Entry 8JO0 (electron microscopy, 3.60 A resolution); this record covers chains J and E of the 13 polymer chains in the assembly.

== Chain J ==
Molecule: Cell death protein 4
Organism: Caenorhabditis elegans
UniProtKB: P30429 (CED4_CAEEL); residue numbers follow UniProt; this construct covers 1-110
Chain sequence (110 residues; each row starts with the number of its first residue):
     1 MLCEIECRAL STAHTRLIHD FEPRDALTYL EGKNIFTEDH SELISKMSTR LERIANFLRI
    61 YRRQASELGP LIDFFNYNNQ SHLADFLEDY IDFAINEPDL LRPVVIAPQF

== Chain E ==
Molecule: Cell death protein 4
Organism: Caenorhabditis elegans
UniProtKB: P30429 (CED4_CAEEL), isoform P30429-2; residue numbers follow UniProt; this construct covers 1-549
Chain sequence (549 residues; each row starts with the number of its first residue):
     1 MLCEIECRAL STAHTRLIHD FEPRDALTYL EGKNIFTEDH SELISKMSTR LERIANFLRI
    61 YRRQASELGP LIDFFNYNNQ SHLADFLEDY IDFAINEPDL LRPVVIAPQF SRQMLDRKLL
   121 LGNVPKQMTC YIREYHVDRV IKKLDEMCDL DSFFLFLHGR AGSGKSVIAS QALSKSDQLI
   181 GINYDSIVWL KDSGTAPKST FDLFTDILLM LKSEDDLLNF PSVEHVTSVV LKRMICNALI
   241 DRPNTLFVFD DVVQEETIRW AQELRLRCLV TTRDVEISNA ASQTCEFIEV TSLEIDECYD
   301 FLEAYGMPMP VGEKEEDVLN KTIELSSGNP ATLMMFFKSC EPKTFEKMAQ LNNKLESRGL
   361 VGVECITPYS YKSLAMALQR CVEVLSDEDR SALAFAVVMP PGVDIPVKLW SCVIPVDICS
   421 NEEEQLDDEV ADRLKRLSKR GALLSGKRMP VLTFKIDHII HMFLKHVVDA QTIANGISIL
   481 EQRLLEIGNN NVSVPERHIP SHFQKFRRSS ASEMYPKTTE ETVIRPEDFP KFMQLHQKFY
   541 DSLKNFACC
Not modelled in the structure: 1-111, 417-423, 488-521, 544-549
Ion coordination: Mg2+: Ser166 (together with ATP)
Residues lining bound ligands: ATP (adenosine-5'-triphosphate): Met128, Tyr131, Arg160, Ala161, Gly162, Ser163, Gly164, Lys165, Ser166, Val167, Gln171, Arg273, Phe301, Tyr305, Pro330, Ala331, Met334, Thr367, Pro368, Tyr369
Swiss-Prot annotation at these positions:
  - binding site (ATP): Tyr131, Gly162, Gly164, Lys165, Ser166, Val167, Arg273, Thr367, Tyr369
  - binding site (Mg(2+)): Ser166
  - mutagenesis: Gln80 to Cys549 (In n1162; reduces the number of apoptotic corpses and restores the number of male tail rays in an icd-1 RNAi background), Val230 (V230D: Loss of dimerization without affecting interaction with ced-9, loss of ced-3 activation and severe reduction in the number of cell corpses in embryos in a ced-1 mutant background ...), Arg233 (R233E: Severe reduction in the number of cell corpses in embryos in a ced-1 mutant background ...), Met234 (M234E: Loss of dimerization without affecting interaction with ced-9, loss of ced-3 activation and severe reduction in the number of cell corpses in embryos in a ced-1 mutant background ...), Asp250 to Asp251 (Severe reduction in the number of cell corpses in embryos in a ced-1 mutant background), Ile258 (I258N: In n1948; no effect on the interaction with mac-1), Ala394 (A394W: Reduced interaction with ced-3)

== Interface between chain J and chain E ==
Residue-residue contacts - 5 pairs, chain J then chain E:
  Glu4(J) - Pro243(E)
  Glu4(J) - Asn244(E)
  Arg8(J) - Asp185(E)  salt bridge
  Arg102(J) - Cys148(E)  hydrogen bond
  Arg102(J) - Ile182(E)
Also at the interface, not in a pair above, chain J (5 interface residues in all): Met1, Phe110
Also at the interface, not in a pair above, chain E (8 interface residues in all): Met114, Ile240, Arg267

== Summary ==
5 residues of chain J face 8 of chain E across their interface; the contacts include 1 hydrogen bond and 1
salt bridge. Polar pairs include Arg8(J)-Asp185(E) and Arg102(J)-Cys148(E). Ligands of chain E: ATP.
Here chain J is Cell death protein 4 and chain E is Cell death protein 4, both from Caenorhabditis elegans.
Entry 8JO0 (The Cryo-EM structure of a heptameric CED-4/CED-3 catalytic complex) was determined by electron
microscopy (same publication as 8JNS and 8JOL).
